PDB entry 8ALX | X-ray diffraction, 1.10 A resolution | chains A and B

# Chain A
Molecule: Programmed cell death 1 ligand 1
Source organism: Homo sapiens
UniProt: Q9NZQ7 (PD1L1_HUMAN); numbering as in UniProt (aligned over 18-134)
Sequence (128 residues; numbered 18 to 145; the number before each row is that of its first residue):
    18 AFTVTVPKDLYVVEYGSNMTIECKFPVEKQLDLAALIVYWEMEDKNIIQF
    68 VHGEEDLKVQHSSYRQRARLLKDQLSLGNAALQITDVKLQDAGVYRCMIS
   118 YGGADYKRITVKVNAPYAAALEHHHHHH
Unresolved in the structure: 18-19, 135-145
Sequence notes: expression tag (135-145)
Disulfide bonds: C40-C114
UniProt features mapped onto this chain:
  - glycosylation: N35 (N-linked (GlcNAc...) asparagine)

# Chain B
Molecule: 3-pyridin-4-yl-2,4-dihydro-indeno[1,2-.c.]pyrazole, aminomethylamide
Sequence (16 residues; each row starts with the number of its first residue):
     1 YANPXLPWAXXXLXGX
Unresolved in the structure: 16
Modified residues: A2 (N-methyl-L-alanine; MAA); DPP (diaminopropanoic acid) at position 5, V6W (NE-Acetyl-L-tryptophan) at position 10, 9KK (N-methyl norleucine) at position 11, 9KK (N-methyl norleucine) at position 12, CCS (carboxymethylated cysteine) at position 14, NH2 (amino group) at position 16; P7 (4-hydroxyproline; HYP); A9 (2,4-diaminobutyric acid; DAB)
Covalent attachments: covalent link Y1-CCS_14
Reported in the primary citation:
  - contacts within the chain: Y1-W8 (pi stacking), Y1-L13 (backbone contact), N3-L6 (backbone contact)

# Interface between chain A and chain B
Pairs across the interface (34; chain A residue first):
  I54(A) with Y1(B); A2(B); W8(B), hydrophobic
  Y56(A) with W8(B), hydrogen bond (side chain-backbone); A9(B), hydrogen bond (side chain-backbone); V6W_10(B); 9KK_12(B)
  N63(A) with P7(B); W8(B), hydrogen bond (side chain-backbone)
  Q66(A) with P4(B); L6(B), hydrogen bond (side chain-backbone); P7(B); W8(B), hydrogen bond (side chain-backbone)
  V68(A) with A2(B); P4(B), hydrophobic; W8(B), hydrophobic
  E71(A) with P4(B)
  D73(A) with P4(B); DPP_5(B)
  V76(A) with P4(B); DPP_5(B); L6(B); P7(B)
  R113(A) with V6W_10(B)
  C114(A) with V6W_10(B)
  M115(A) with Y1(B); V6W_10(B); 9KK_11(B); 9KK_12(B)
  S117(A) with Y1(B)
  A121(A) with 9KK_12(B)
  Y123(A) with V6W_10(B); 9KK_11(B)
  R125(A) with V6W_10(B)
Interface residues without a listed pair, chain A (18 interface residues in all): V55, E58, F67
Interface residues without a listed pair, chain B (12 interface residues in all): N3
Interface features reported in the paper:
  - residue pairs: I54(A)-Y1(B) (hydrophobic contact), Y56(A)-W8(B) (pi stacking), N63(A)-W8(B) (hydrogen bond), Q66(A)-W8(B) (hydrogen bond), Q66(A)-L6(B) (hydrogen bond), V68(A)-P4(B) (hydrophobic contact), S117(A)-Y1(B) (water-mediated contact)
  - interface residues, chain A: D61(A), N63(A), Q66(A), D73(A), R113(A), M115(A), A121(A), R125(A)

# Summary
18 residues of chain A face 12 of chain B across their interface; the contacts include 5 hydrogen bonds. Polar
contacts include Y56(A)-W8(B), Y56(A)-A9(B) and N63(A)-W8(B). The authors report hydrophobic contacts between
I54(A) and Y1(B) and V68(A) and P4(B); pi stacking between Y56(A) and W8(B); hydrogen bonds between N63(A) and
W8(B), Q66(A) and W8(B) and Q66(A) and L6(B). From the paper: interface residues D61(A), N63(A) and Q66(A)
among others; contacts within the chain involving Y1(B), W8(B) and L13(B) among others.
Chain A is Programmed cell death 1 ligand 1 (Homo sapiens) and chain B is
3-pyridin-4-yl-2,4-dihydro-indeno[1,2-.c.]pyrazole, aminomethylamide; the structure, Structure of human PD-L1
in complex with inhibitor, was determined by X-ray diffraction.
